3J94 - chains E and F of the 6 polymer chains in the assembly; structure by electron microscopy, 4.20 A resolution (low resolution: residue-level contacts below are approximate; hydrogen-bond / salt-bridge calls are withheld).

[Chain E (and F)]
Molecule: Vesicle-fusing ATPase
Organism: Cricetulus griseus
Notes: EC 3.6.4.6; chain F of this document is another copy of the same molecule, construct and numbering; everything in this record applies to it too
UniProt: P18708 (NSF_CRIGR); residues 1-744 here = UniProt positions 1-744
Sequence (747 residues; numbered -2 to 744; the number before each row is that of its first residue; numbers below 1 keep their minus sign (Gly-2 is residue -2)):
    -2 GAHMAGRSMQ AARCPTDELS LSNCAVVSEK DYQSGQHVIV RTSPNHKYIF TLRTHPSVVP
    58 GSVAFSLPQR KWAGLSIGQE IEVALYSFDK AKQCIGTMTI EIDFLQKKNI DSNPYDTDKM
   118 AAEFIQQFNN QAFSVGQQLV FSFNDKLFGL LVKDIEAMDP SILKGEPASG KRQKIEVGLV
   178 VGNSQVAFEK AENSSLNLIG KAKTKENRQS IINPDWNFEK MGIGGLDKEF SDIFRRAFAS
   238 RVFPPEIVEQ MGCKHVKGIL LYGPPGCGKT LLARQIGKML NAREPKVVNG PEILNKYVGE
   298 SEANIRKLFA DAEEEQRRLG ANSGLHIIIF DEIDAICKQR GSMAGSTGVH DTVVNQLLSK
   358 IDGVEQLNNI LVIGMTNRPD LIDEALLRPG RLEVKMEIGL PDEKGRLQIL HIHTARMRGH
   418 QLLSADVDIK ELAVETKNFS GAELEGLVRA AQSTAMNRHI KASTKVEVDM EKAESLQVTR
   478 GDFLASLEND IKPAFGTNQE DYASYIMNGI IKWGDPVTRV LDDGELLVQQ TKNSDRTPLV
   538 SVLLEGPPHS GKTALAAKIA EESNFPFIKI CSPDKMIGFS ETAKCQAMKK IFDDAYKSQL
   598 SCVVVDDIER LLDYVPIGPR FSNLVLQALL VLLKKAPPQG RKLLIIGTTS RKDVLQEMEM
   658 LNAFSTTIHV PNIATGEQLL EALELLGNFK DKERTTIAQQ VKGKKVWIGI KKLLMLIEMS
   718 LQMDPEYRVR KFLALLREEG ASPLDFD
Not modelled in the structure: -2 to 216, 331-346, 458-478, 495-496, 738-744 (chain F: -2 to 216, 331-346, 458-496, 738-744)
Construct notes: expression tag (-2 to 0)
Residues lining bound ligands:
  - ATP (adenosine-5'-triphosphate), molecule 1: Gly221, Pro261, Pro262, Gly263, Cys264, Gly265, Lys266, Thr267, Leu268, Asn374, Pro398, Ile406, Ser437, Gly438, Ala439, Glu440, Glu442
  - ATP, molecule 2: Met504, Asn505, Gly506, Ile507, Ile508, Pro544, Pro545, His546, Ser547, Gly548, Lys549, Thr550, Ala551, Leu552, Asp604, Ile707, Lys708, Leu711
Curated features (UniProtKB/Swiss-Prot):
  - binding site (ATP): Asn505 to Trp510, Pro545 to Leu552
  - binding site (Mg(2+)): Thr550
  - modified residue: Lys105 (N6-acetyllysine), Ser207 (Phosphoserine), Tyr259 (Phosphotyrosine), Ser569 (Phosphoserine)

[Chain E / chain F interface]
Contacting residue pairs (52):
  Arg232(E) with Met453(F); Asn454(F); Ile457(F)
  Arg233(E) with Met453(F)
  Ala236(E) with Met453(F)
  Ser237(E) with Met453(F)
  Phe240(E) with Met453(F); Ile457(F)
  Met248(E) with Gln449(F)
  Pro386(E) with Arg446(F)
  Gly387(E) with Arg446(F)
  Leu523(E) with Met720(F)
  Gln526(E) with Gln719(F)
  Gln527(E) with Met716(F); Gln719(F)
  Ser531(E) with Glu715(F)
  Asp532(E) with Glu715(F)
  Arg533(E) with Asn505(F); Leu683(F); Asn685(F); Glu715(F)
  Thr534(E) with Leu711(F); Met712(F); Glu715(F)
  Pro535(E) with Met504(F)
  Leu536(E) with Met712(F)
  Cys582(E) with Gly575(F)
  Lys586(E) with Ile574(F)
  Pro616(E) with Ile614(F); Arg617(F)
  Phe618(E) with Val612(F); Arg617(F)
  Asn620(E) with Asp610(F); Arg617(F)
  Leu621(E) with Gly575(F); Phe576(F)
  Gln624(E) with Arg607(F); Asp610(F)
  Ala625(E) with Ile574(F)
  Leu627(E) with Arg607(F)
  Val628(E) with Asp571(F); Ile574(F)
  Lys632(E) with Asp571(F)
  Glu654(E) with Pro613(F); Ile614(F)
  Met655(E) with Val612(F); Ile614(F)
  Glu656(E) with Arg607(F); Arg648(F)
  Phe661(E) with Lys709(F)
  Ser662(E) with Lys709(F); Met712(F)
Other interface residues (no listed pair), chain E (40 interface residues in all): Gly249, Cys250, Arg617, Leu623, Leu629, Lys631, Asn659
Other interface residues (no listed pair), chain F (35 interface residues in all): Arg413, Glu440, Gly443, Arg455, His456, Pro545, Pro570, Lys708

[Summary]
Chain E and chain F form an interface of 40 and 35 residues respectively. Bound to chain E: ATP. From UniProt:
14 ATP-binding residues and Mg2+-binding residue Thr550(E) on chain E.
Both chains are Vesicle-fusing ATPase (Cricetulus griseus). Entry 3J94 (Structure of ATP-bound
N-ethylmaleimide sensitive factor) was determined by electron microscopy, deposited together with 3J95, 3J96,
3J97, 3J98 and 3J99.
